8ZQB - chains A and B; structure by electron microscopy, 3.65 A resolution.

[Chain A]
Name: Cas12X
From: unclassified sequences
Chain sequence (914 residues; each row starts with the number of its first residue; numbers below 1 keep their minus sign (His-5 is residue -5)):
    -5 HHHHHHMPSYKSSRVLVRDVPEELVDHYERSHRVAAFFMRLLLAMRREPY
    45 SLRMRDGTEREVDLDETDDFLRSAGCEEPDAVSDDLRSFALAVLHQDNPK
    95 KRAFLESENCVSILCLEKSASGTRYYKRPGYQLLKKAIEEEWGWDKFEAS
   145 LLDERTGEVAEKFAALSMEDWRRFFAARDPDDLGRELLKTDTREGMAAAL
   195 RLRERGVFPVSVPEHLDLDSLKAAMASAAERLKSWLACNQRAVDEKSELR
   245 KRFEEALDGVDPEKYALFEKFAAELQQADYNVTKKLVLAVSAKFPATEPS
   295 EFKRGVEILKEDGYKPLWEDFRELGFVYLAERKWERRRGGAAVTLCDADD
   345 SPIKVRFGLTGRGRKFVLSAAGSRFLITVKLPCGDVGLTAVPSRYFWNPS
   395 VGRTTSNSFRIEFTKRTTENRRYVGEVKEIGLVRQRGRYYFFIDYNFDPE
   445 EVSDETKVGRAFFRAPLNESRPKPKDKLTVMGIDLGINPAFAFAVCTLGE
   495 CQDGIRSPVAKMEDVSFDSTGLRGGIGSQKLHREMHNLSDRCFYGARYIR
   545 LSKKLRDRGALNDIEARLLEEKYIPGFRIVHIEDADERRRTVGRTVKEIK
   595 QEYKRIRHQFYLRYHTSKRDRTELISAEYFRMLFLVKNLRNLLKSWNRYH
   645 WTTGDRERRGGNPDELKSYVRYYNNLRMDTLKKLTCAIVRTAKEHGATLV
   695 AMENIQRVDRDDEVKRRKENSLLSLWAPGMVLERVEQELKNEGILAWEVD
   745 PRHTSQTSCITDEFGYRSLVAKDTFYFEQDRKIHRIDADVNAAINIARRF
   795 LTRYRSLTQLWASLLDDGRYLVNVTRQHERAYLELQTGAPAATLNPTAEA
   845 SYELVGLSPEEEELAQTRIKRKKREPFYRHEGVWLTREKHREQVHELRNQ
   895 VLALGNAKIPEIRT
Unresolved in the structure: -5 to 0, 98-101, 113-185, 273-277, 289-296, 455-458, 702-713, 854-867, 886

[Chain B]
Molecule: CrRNA
From: unclassified sequences
Sequence (60 nucleotides; numbered -36 to 23; the number before each row is that of its first residue; numbers below 1 keep their minus sign (G-36 is residue -36)):
   -36 GUGCUGCUGUCUCCCAGACGGGAGGCAGAACUGCACCUUCCAUCAGAGAA
    14 CCUCACUGCG
Unresolved in the structure: 2-23

[How chain A and chain B interact]
Residue-residue contacts (94; chain A residue first):
  Tyr4(A) with C0(B), base contact
  Lys5(A) with C0(B), phosphate contact
  Ser6(A) with C0(B), hydrogen bond to the sugar
  Ser7(A) with G-36(B), hydrogen bond to the base
  Arg8(A) with G-36(B), hydrogen bond to the sugar; U-35(B), sugar contact
  Val9(A) with G-36(B), sugar contact
  Val385(A) with G-36(B), sugar contact
  Ser387(A) with G-36(B), hydrogen bond to the base
  Arg388(A) with G-36(B), hydrogen bond to the base; U-5(B), sugar contact
  Tyr389(A) with G-36(B), hydrogen bond to the base; C-1(B), base contact; C0(B), hydrogen bond to the phosphate
  Lys409(A) with C-1(B), salt bridge to the phosphate
  Arg410(A) with C-1(B), base contact
  Thr411(A) with C-3(B), phosphate contact; A-2(B), phosphate contact
  Thr412(A) with C-3(B), hydrogen bond to the phosphate; A-2(B), hydrogen bond to the phosphate
  Arg430(A) with G-34(B), salt bridge to the phosphate
  Tyr434(A) with G-36(B), phosphate contact; U-35(B), hydrogen bond to the phosphate
  Tyr439(A) with C0(B), hydrogen bond to the phosphate
  Arg583(A) with A-19(B), salt bridge to the phosphate
  Arg584(A) with A-19(B), salt bridge to the phosphate; C-18(B), hydrogen bond to the sugar
  Gly587(A) with C-18(B), base contact; G-17(B), sugar contact
  Arg588(A) with C-18(B), hydrogen bond to the sugar
  Val590(A) with G-16(B), sugar contact
  Lys591(A) with G-17(B), salt bridge to the phosphate; G-16(B), phosphate contact
  Lys594(A) with G-16(B), salt bridge to the phosphate; G-15(B), salt bridge to the phosphate
  Lys598(A) with C-30(B), phosphate contact; U-29(B), salt bridge to the phosphate
  Arg601(A) with U-32(B), sugar contact; C-30(B), salt bridge to the phosphate
  Phe604(A) with C-33(B), phosphate contact; U-32(B), phosphate contact
  Tyr605(A) with U-32(B), base contact; G-31(B), sugar contact
  Arg607(A) with C-33(B), hydrogen bond to the sugar; U-32(B), salt bridge to the phosphate
  Tyr608(A) with G-4(B), hydrogen bond to the sugar; C-3(B), hydrogen bond to the sugar
  His609(A) with U-32(B), hydrogen bond to the base; G-4(B), base contact
  Arg613(A) with U-5(B), salt bridge to the phosphate; G-4(B), sugar contact
  Leu618(A) with C-3(B), sugar contact; A-2(B), phosphate contact
  Tyr623(A) with C-33(B), sugar contact
  Met626(A) with U-32(B), phosphate contact
  Leu637(A) with G-16(B), phosphate contact; G-15(B), phosphate contact
  Trp640(A) with C-18(B), base contact; G-17(B), hydrogen bond to the sugar; G-16(B), sugar contact
  Asn641(A) with G-16(B), hydrogen bond to the sugar
  His644(A) with A-21(B), salt bridge to the phosphate; G-20(B), phosphate contact
  Arg653(A) with C-22(B), hydrogen bond to the sugar; A-21(B), phosphate contact
  Asn656(A) with C-23(B), sugar contact
  Asp658(A) with G-15(B), sugar contact; A-14(B), sugar contact
  Glu659(A) with G-15(B), sugar contact
  Leu660(A) with G-15(B), hydrogen bond to the phosphate; A-14(B), phosphate contact
  Lys661(A) with A-14(B), hydrogen bond to the phosphate; G-13(B), salt bridge to the phosphate
  Ser662(A) with A-14(B), hydrogen bond to the phosphate
  Tyr663(A) with G-15(B), hydrogen bond to the phosphate; A-14(B), phosphate contact
  Tyr666(A) with C-33(B), phosphate contact; U-32(B), hydrogen bond to the phosphate; G-31(B), phosphate contact
  Asn669(A) with G-34(B), hydrogen bond to the sugar
  Met672(A) with U1(B), phosphate contact
  Asp673(A) with G-34(B), hydrogen bond to the base; C-33(B), sugar contact; A-2(B), base contact
  Lys676(A) with A-2(B), sugar contact; C-1(B), hydrogen bond to the sugar; U1(B), salt bridge to the phosphate
  Lys677(A) with C-3(B), sugar contact; A-2(B), sugar contact
  Cys680(A) with A-2(B), sugar contact
  Arg684(A) with A-2(B), salt bridge to the phosphate
  Met724(A) with U1(B), base contact
  Arg728(A) with U1(B), salt bridge to the phosphate
  Gln731(A) with C0(B), hydrogen bond to the base
Also at the interface, not in a pair above, chain A (62 interface residues in all): Leu10, Pro386, His602, Leu670
Also at the interface, not in a pair above, chain B (28 interface residues in all): A-7, C-6

[In short]
The interface between chain A and chain B involves 62 residues on one side and 28 on the other; the contacts
include 29 hydrogen bonds and 16 salt bridges. Among the polar pairs are Ser7(A)-G-36(B), Ser387(A)-G-36(B)
and Arg388(A)-G-36(B).
Here chain A is Cas12X and chain B is CrRNA, both from unclassified sequences. Entry 8ZQB (Cryo-EM structure
of Cas12X with crRNA) was determined by electron microscopy.
